7XD8 - chains A and C of the 3 polymer chains in the assembly; structure by X-ray diffraction, 2.85 A resolution.

== Chain A ==
Protein: NS5
Organism: Dengue virus 2
Reference sequence: Q91H74 (Q91H74_9FLAV); residues 264-900 here correspond to UniProt positions 2755-3391 (UniProt number = residue number + 2491)
Sequence (647 residues; row label = number of the first residue in the row):
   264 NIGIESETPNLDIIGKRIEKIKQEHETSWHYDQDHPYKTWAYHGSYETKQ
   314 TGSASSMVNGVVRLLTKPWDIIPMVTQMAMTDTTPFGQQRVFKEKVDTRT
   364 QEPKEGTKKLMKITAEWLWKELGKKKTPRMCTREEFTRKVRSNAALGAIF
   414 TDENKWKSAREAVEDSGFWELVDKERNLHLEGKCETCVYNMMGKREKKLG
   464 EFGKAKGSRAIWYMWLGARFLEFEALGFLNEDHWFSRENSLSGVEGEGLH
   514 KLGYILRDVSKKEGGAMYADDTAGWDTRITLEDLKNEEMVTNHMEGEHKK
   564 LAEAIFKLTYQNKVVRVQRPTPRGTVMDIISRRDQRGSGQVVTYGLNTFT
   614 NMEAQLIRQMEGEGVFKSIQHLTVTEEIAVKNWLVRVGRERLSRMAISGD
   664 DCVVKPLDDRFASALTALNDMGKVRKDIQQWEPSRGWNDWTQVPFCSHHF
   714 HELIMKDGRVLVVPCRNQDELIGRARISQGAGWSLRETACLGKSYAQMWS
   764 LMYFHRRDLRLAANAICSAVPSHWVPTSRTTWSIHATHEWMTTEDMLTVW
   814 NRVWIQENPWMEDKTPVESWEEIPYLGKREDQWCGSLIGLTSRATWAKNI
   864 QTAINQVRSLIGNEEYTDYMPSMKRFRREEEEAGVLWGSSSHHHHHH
Disordered / not traced: 264-267, 888-910
Construct notes: expression tag (901-910)
Bound ions: Zn2+ site 1: Glu438, His442, Cys447, Cys450; Zn2+ site 2: His712, His714, Cys728, Cys847
Reported in the primary citation:
  - mutagenesis - W803A (3- to 5-fold), W803H (3- to 5-fold), M804K (3- to 5-fold): increased catalytic activity on initiation
  - mutagenesis - H798A: unchanged binding to EC stability
  - mutagenesis - W795A (25-fold), W803A (15 to 90 fold), W803H (15 to 90 fold), M804K (15 to 90 fold): decreased binding to EC stability
  - mutagenesis - S601T (1.2 nt s-1): decreased catalytic activity
  - mutagenesis - H798A: unchanged stability
  - mutagenesis - W795A (25-fold), W803A (15 to 90 fold), W803H (15 to 90 fold), M804K (15 to 90 fold): decreased stability

== Chain C ==
Molecule: 9-nt RNA strand
Sequence (9 nucleotides; each row starts with the number of its first residue):
  1093 GGAUAUAAU

== Interface between chain A and chain C ==
Residue-residue contacts - 26 pairs, chain A then chain C:
  Arg401(A) - G1094(C)  phosphate contact
  Arg404(A) - A1095(C)  phosphate contact
  Ser405(A) - A1095(C)  hydrogen bond to the phosphate
  Asn406(A) - U1096(C)  hydrogen bond to the phosphate
  Tyr607(A) - U1101(C)  base contact
  Ser661(A) - U1101(C)  hydrogen bond to the sugar
  Gly662(A) - U1101(C)  hydrogen bond to the sugar
  Asp663(A) - U1101(C)  phosphate contact
  Asp664(A) - U1101(C)  hydrogen bond to the phosphate
  Cys709(A) - A1100(C)  hydrogen bond to the sugar
  Cys709(A) - U1101(C)  phosphate contact
  Ser710(A) - A1100(C)  phosphate contact
  Ser710(A) - U1101(C)  hydrogen bond to the phosphate
  Arg729(A) - A1100(C)  salt bridge to the phosphate
  Leu754(A) - A1097(C)  phosphate contact
  Leu754(A) - U1098(C)  phosphate contact
  Ser757(A) - A1097(C)  sugar contact
  Tyr758(A) - U1098(C)  hydrogen bond to the phosphate
  Tyr758(A) - A1099(C)  hydrogen bond to the phosphate
  Met761(A) - U1098(C)  hydrogen bond to the sugar
  Met761(A) - A1099(C)  sugar contact
  Thr790(A) - U1096(C)  sugar contact
  Ser791(A) - U1096(C)  hydrogen bond to the sugar
  Ser791(A) - A1097(C)  sugar contact
  Arg792(A) - A1097(C)  salt bridge to the phosphate
  Arg792(A) - U1098(C)  salt bridge to the phosphate
Other interface residues (no listed pair), chain A (24 interface residues in all): Lys460, Leu512, His711, Arg737, Gln742

== Summary ==
24 residues of chain A face 8 of chain C across their interface, with 11 hydrogen bonds and 3 salt bridges.
Polar pairs include Ser661(A)-U1101(C), Gly662(A)-U1101(C) and Cys709(A)-A1100(C). From the paper: W795A,
W803A and W803H of chain A, among others, reduce binding to EC stability; W795A, W803A and W803H of chain A,
among others, reduce stability.
Chain A is NS5 (Dengue virus 2) and chain C is a 9-nt RNA strand; the structure, Crystal Structure of Dengue
Virus Serotype 2 (DENV2) Polymerase Elongation Complex (Native Form), was determined by X-ray diffraction
(same publication as 7XD9).
